PDB entry 7XNM | X-ray diffraction, 3.58 A resolution | chains B and C of the 4 polymer chains in the assembly

Chain B:
Name: Dipeptidyl peptidase 4 soluble form
Source organism: Sus scrofa
Notes: EC 3.4.14.5
UniProtKB: P22411 (DPP4_PIG); residue numbers follow UniProt; this construct covers 39-766
Sequence (728 residues; each row starts with the number of its first residue):
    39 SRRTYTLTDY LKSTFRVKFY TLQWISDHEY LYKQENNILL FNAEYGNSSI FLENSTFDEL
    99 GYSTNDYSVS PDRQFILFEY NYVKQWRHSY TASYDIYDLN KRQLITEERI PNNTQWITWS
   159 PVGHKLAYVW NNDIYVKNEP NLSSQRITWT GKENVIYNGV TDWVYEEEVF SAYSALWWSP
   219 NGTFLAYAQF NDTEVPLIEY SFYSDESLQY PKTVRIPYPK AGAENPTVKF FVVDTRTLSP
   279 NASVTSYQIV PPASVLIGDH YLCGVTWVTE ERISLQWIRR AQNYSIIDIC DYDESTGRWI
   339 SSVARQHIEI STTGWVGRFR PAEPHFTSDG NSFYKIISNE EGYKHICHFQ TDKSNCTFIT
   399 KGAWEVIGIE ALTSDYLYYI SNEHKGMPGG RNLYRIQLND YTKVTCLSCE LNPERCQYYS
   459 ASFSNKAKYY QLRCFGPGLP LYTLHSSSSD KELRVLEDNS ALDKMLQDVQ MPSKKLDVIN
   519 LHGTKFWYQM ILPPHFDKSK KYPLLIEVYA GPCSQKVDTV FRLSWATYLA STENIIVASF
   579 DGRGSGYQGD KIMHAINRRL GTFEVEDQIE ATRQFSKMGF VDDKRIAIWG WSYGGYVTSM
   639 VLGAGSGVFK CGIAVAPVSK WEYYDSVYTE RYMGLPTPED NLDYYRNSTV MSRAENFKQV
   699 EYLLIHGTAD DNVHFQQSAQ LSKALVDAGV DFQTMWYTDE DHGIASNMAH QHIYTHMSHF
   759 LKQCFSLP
Disordered / not traced: 39-40
Disulfide bonds: Cys-385/Cys-394, Cys-444/Cys-447, Cys-454/Cys-472, Cys-649/Cys-762
Covalent attachments: N-acetylglucosamine (NAG) linked to Asn-150, Asn-229, Asn-279, Asn-321, Asn-685
Curated features (UniProtKB/Swiss-Prot):
  - active site (Charge relay system): Ser-630, Asp-708, His-740
  - glycosylation (N-linked (GlcNAc...) asparagine): Asn-85, Asn-92, Asn-150, Asn-179, Asn-219, Asn-229, Asn-279, Asn-321, Asn-685

Chain C:
Name: Ile-leu-ala-pro-pro-glu-arg
Sequence (7 residues; row label = number of the first residue in the row):
     1 ILAPPER

How chain B and chain C interact:
Contacting residue pairs (17; chain B residue first):
  Arg-125(B) / Glu-6(C)
  Glu-205(B) / Leu-2(C)
  Glu-206(B) / Leu-2(C)
  Tyr-547(B) / Leu-2(C)  hydrogen bond (side chain-backbone)
  Tyr-547(B) / Ala-3(C)  hydrogen bond (side chain-backbone)
  Ser-630(B) / Ile-1(C)  hydrogen bond (side chain-backbone)
  Ser-630(B) / Leu-2(C)  hydrogen bond (side chain-backbone)
  Tyr-631(B) / Ile-1(C)
  Val-656(B) / Ile-1(C)
  Tyr-662(B) / Ile-1(C)  hydrogen bond (side chain-backbone)
  Tyr-662(B) / Leu-2(C)
  Tyr-666(B) / Ile-1(C)
  Asn-710(B) / Leu-2(C)
  Val-711(B) / Ile-1(C)
  His-740(B) / Ile-1(C)
  His-740(B) / Leu-2(C)  hydrogen bond (side chain-backbone)
  Gly-741(B) / Pro-5(C)
Also at the interface, not in a pair above, chain B (16 interface residues in all): Arg-560, Trp-629, Trp-659
Also at the interface, not in a pair above, chain C (7 interface residues in all): Pro-4, Arg-7

In short:
16 residues of chain B face 7 of chain C across their interface, with 6 hydrogen bonds. Among the polar pairs
are Tyr-547(B)/Leu-2(C), Tyr-547(B)/Ala-3(C) and Ser-630(B)/Ile-1(C). N-acetylglucosamine is covalently linked
to Asn-150(B), Asn-229(B), Asn-279(B), Asn-321(B) and Asn-685(B).
Here chain B is Dipeptidyl peptidase 4 soluble form (Sus scrofa) and chain C is Ile-leu-ala-pro-pro-glu-arg.
Entry 7XNM (Structure of porcine dipeptidyl peptidase 4 inhibitory peptide complex) was determined by X-ray
diffraction.
